4EP5 - chain A; structure by X-ray diffraction, 2.08 A resolution.

== Chain A ==
Protein: Crossover junction endodeoxyribonuclease RuvC
Organism: Thermus thermophilus
Notes: EC 3.1.22.4
UniProt: Q5SJC4 (RUVC_THET8); residues 1-166 here = UniProt positions 1-166
Chain sequence (166 residues; each row starts with the number of its first residue):
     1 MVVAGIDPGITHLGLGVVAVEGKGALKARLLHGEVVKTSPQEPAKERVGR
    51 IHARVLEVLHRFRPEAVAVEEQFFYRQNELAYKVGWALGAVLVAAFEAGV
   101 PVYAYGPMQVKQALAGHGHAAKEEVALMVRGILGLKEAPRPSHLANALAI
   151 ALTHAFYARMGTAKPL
Unresolved in the structure: 72-80
Sequence notes: engineered mutation Asn-146 (Asp in Q5SJC4)
Curated features (UniProtKB/Swiss-Prot):
  - motif: Phe-74 to Arg-76 (Wedge)
  - active site: Asp-7, Glu-70, His-143
  - binding site (Mg(2+)): Asp-7, Glu-70, His-143
  - binding site (DNA): Ile-10, Thr-11, Pro-40, Arg-47, Phe-73, Phe-74, Arg-76, Gln-77, Leu-80, Lys-83, Met-108, Arg-140
  - mutagenesis: Glu-70 (E70Q: Loss of HJ resolution), Phe-73 (F73A: About 50% HJ resolution activity), Phe-74 (F74A: Slightly reduced HJ resolution activity, altered sequence specificity), Tyr-75 (Y75A: Improved HJ resolution), Arg-76 (R76A: Reduced HJ resolution), His-143 (H143A: About wild-type HJ resolution; H143D: Improved HJ resolution)
Reported in the primary citation:
  - conformationally variable residues (order/disorder transition): Glu-71 to Ala-81
  - mutagenesis - F73A: decreased catalytic activity on HJ-DNA
  - mutagenesis - F74A: decreased catalytic activity
  - specificity-determining residues: Phe-74
  - mutagenesis - Y75A: increased catalytic activity

== In short ==
Curated annotation (UniProt) lists 3 active-site residues, 3 Mg2+-binding residues, 12 DNA-binding residues
and 6 mutagenesis sites. From the paper: F73A reduces catalytic activity on HJ-DNA; the specificity
determinant Phe-74; 3 substitutions were tested in all.
Chain A is Crossover junction endodeoxyribonuclease RuvC (Thermus thermophilus); the structure, Thermus
thermophilus RuvC structure, was determined by X-ray diffraction together with 4EP4 from the same study.
